PDB entry 7Y3G | electron microscopy, 2.77 A resolution | chains A and R of the 5 polymer chains in the assembly

# Chain A
Protein: Guanine nucleotide-binding protein G(s) subunit alpha isoforms short
Source organism: Homo sapiens
Reference sequence: P63092 (GNAS2_HUMAN); residue numbers follow UniProt; this construct covers 1-394
Sequence (394 residues; numbered 1 to 394; the number before each row is that of its first residue):
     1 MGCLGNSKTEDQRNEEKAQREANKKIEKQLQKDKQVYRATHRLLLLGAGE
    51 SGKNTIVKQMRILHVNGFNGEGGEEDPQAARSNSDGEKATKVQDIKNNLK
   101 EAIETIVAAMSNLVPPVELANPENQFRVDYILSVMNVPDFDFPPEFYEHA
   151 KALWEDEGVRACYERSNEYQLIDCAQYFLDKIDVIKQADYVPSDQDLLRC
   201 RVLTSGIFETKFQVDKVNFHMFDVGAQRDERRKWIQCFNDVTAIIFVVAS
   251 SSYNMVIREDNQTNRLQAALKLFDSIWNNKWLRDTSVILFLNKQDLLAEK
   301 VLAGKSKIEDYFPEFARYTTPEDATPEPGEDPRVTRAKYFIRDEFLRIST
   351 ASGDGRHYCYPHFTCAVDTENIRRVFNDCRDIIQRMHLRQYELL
Unresolved in the structure: 1-10, 48-51, 60-204, 252-263, 305-306, 330
Construct notes: engineered mutation Asn54 (Ser in P63092), Ala226 (Gly in P63092), Ala268 (Glu in P63092), Lys271 (Asn in P63092), Asp274 (Lys in P63092), Lys280 (Arg in P63092), Asp284 (Thr in P63092), Thr285 (Ile in P63092)

# Chain R
Protein: G-protein coupled receptor 12
Source organism: Homo sapiens
Reference sequence: P47775 (GPR12_HUMAN); residue numbers follow UniProt; this construct covers 1-334
Sequence (378 residues; numbered -43 to 334; the number before each row is that of its first residue; numbers below 1 keep their minus sign (Met-43 is residue -43)):
   -43 MKTIIALSYIFCLVFAHHHHHHHHHHDYKDDDDKENLYFQSGAPMNEDLK
     7 VNLSGLPRDYLDAAAAENISAAVSSRVPAVEPEPELVVNPWDIVLCTSGT
    57 LISCENAIVVLIIFHNPSLRAPMFLLIGSLALADLLAGIGLITNFVFAYL
   107 LQSEATKLVTIGLIVASFSASVCSLLAITVDRYLSLYYALTYHSERTVTF
   157 TYVMLVMLWGTSICLGLLPVMGWNCLRDESTCSVVRPLTKNNAAILSVSF
   207 LFMFALMLQLYIQICKIVMRHAHQIALQHHFLATSHYVTTRKGVSTLAII
   257 LGTFAACWMPFTLYSLIADYTYPSIYTYATLLPATYNSIINPVIYAFRNQ
   307 EIQKALCLICCGCIPSSLAQRARSPSDV
Unresolved in the structure: -43 to 43, 238-245, 312-334
Construct notes: initiating methionine (-43); expression tag (-42 to 0)
Curated features (UniProtKB/Swiss-Prot):
  - modified residue (Phosphoserine): Ser330, Ser332
  - lipidation: Cys317 (S-palmitoyl cysteine)
  - glycosylation (N-linked (GlcNAc...) asparagine): Asn8, Asn24
Disulfide bonds: Cys181-Cys188

# How chain A and chain R interact
Pairs across the interface - 37 pairs, chain A then chain R:
  Gln35(A) - Ser150(R)  hydrogen bond (side chain-backbone)
  Arg38(A) - His149(R)
  Arg38(A) - Ser150(R)
  His41(A) - Leu146(R)
  Asp343(A) - Phe237(R)
  Leu346(A) - Gln234(R)
  Leu346(A) - Phe237(R)
  Arg347(A) - Phe237(R)
  Thr350(A) - His235(R)
  Thr350(A) - Phe237(R)
  Tyr358(A) - Ile231(R)  hydrophobic
  Cys359(A) - Gln234(R)  hydrogen bond (backbone-side chain)
  Pro361(A) - Gln234(R)
  Phe376(A) - Leu146(R)  hydrophobic
  Asp381(A) - His227(R)
  Ile383(A) - Ala145(R)
  Ile383(A) - Leu146(R)  hydrophobic
  Gln384(A) - Leu142(R)  hydrogen bond (side chain-backbone)
  Gln384(A) - Ile223(R)
  Gln384(A) - Arg226(R)
  Gln384(A) - His227(R)  hydrogen bond
  Arg385(A) - His227(R)  hydrogen bond
  Arg385(A) - Gln230(R)
  Arg385(A) - Ile231(R)
  His387(A) - Ser141(R)
  Leu388(A) - Leu142(R)  hydrophobic
  Leu388(A) - Val224(R)  hydrophobic
  Leu388(A) - His227(R)
  Tyr391(A) - Ser141(R)  hydrogen bond
  Glu392(A) - Lys248(R)
  Glu392(A) - Thr252(R)
  Glu392(A) - Arg304(R)
  Leu393(A) - Ile220(R)  hydrophobic
  Leu393(A) - Val224(R)
  Leu393(A) - Gly249(R)
  Leu393(A) - Leu253(R)  hydrophobic
  Leu394(A) - Lys248(R)
Other interface residues (no listed pair), chain A (27 interface residues in all): Ala39, Val217, Asp323, Cys379, Arg380, Gln390
Other interface residues (no listed pair), chain R (28 interface residues in all): Met79, Arg138, Tyr143, Tyr148, Glu151, Ala228, Ile300

# In short
27 residues of chain A face 28 of chain R across their interface; the contacts include 6 hydrogen bonds. Among
the polar pairs are Gln35(A)-Ser150(R), Cys359(A)-Gln234(R) and Gln384(A)-Leu142(R).
Here chain A is Guanine nucleotide-binding protein G(s) subunit alpha isoforms short and chain R is G-protein
coupled receptor 12, both from Homo sapiens. Entry 7Y3G (Cryo-EM structure of a class A orphan GPCR) was
determined by electron microscopy.
